6N0B - chain C; structure by X-ray diffraction, 1.74 A resolution.

# Chain C
Molecule: Septin-7
Source organism: Homo sapiens
Reference sequence: Q16181 (SEPT7_HUMAN), isoform Q16181-2; residues 48-318 here correspond to UniProt positions 47-317 (UniProt number = residue number - 1)
Sequence (285 residues; each row starts with the number of its first residue):
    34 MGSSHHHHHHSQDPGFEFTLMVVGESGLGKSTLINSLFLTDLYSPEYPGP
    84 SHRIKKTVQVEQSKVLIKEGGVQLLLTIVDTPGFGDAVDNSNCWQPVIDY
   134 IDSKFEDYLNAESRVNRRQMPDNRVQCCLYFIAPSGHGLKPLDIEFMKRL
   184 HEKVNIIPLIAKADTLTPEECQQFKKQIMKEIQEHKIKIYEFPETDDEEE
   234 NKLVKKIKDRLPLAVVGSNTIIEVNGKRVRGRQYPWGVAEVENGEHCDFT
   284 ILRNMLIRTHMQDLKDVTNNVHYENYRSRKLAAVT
Not modelled in the structure: 34-47, 82-88, 228-233, 317-318
Construct notes: expression tag (34-47)
Small-molecule neighbours: GDP (guanosine-5'-diphosphate): Glu58, Ser59, Gly60, Leu61, Gly62, Lys63, Ser64, Thr65, Lys195, Asp197, Thr198, Val248, Val249, Gly250, Arg265, Tyr267

# Overview
Ligands of chain C: GDP.
Chain C is Septin-7 (Homo sapiens); the structure, Structure of GTPase Domain of Human Septin 7 at High
Resolution, was determined by X-ray diffraction (same publication as 6N12).
